PDB entry 2ZNQ | X-ray diffraction, 2.65 A resolution | chains A and B

# Chain A (and B)
Molecule: Peroxisome proliferator-activated receptor delta
Source organism: Homo sapiens
Notes: fragment: Ligand binding domain; chain B of this document is another copy of the same molecule, construct and numbering; everything in this record applies to it too
UniProt: Q03181 (PPARD_HUMAN); residues 206-477 here correspond to UniProt positions 170-441 (UniProt number = residue number - 36)
Amino-acid sequence (276 residues; numbered 202 to 477; the number before each row is that of its first residue):
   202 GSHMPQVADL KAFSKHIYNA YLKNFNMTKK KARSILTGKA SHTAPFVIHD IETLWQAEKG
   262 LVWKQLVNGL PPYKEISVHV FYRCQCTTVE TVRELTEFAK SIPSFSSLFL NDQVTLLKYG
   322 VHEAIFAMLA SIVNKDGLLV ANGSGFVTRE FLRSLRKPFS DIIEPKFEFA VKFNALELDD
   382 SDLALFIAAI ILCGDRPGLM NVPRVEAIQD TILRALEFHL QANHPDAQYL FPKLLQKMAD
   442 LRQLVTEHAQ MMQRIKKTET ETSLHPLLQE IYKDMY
Disordered / not traced: 202-209, 265-270 (chain B: 202-204, 240-244, 265-270, 476-477)
Differences from the reference sequence: expression tag (202-205)
Small-molecule neighbours:
  - 401 ((2S)-2-{3-[({[2-fluoro-4-(trifluoromethyl)phenyl]carbonyl}amino)methyl]-4-methoxybenzyl}butanoic acid): Ile249, Leu255, Trp264, Val281, Phe282, Arg284, Cys285, Gln286, Thr288, Thr289, His323, Phe327, Leu330, Leu339, Val341, Val348, Phe352, Leu353, Ile363, Ile364, Lys367, Phe368, His449, Met453, Leu469, Tyr473
  - heptyl beta-D-glucopyranoside (B7G), molecule 1: Val293, Thr297, Val315, Leu318, Lys319, Leu468, Glu471, Ile472, Lys474, Asp475
  - heptyl beta-D-glucopyranoside (B7G), molecule 2: Leu311, Asn312, Val315, Thr316
From the paper describing this entry:
  - binding site for 401: Leu339
  - specificity-determining residues: Leu339, Ile364 (proposed by the authors, not directly observed)
  - mutagenesis - V334M, L339M, I364M: decreased signaling in response to TIPP-204 (citing earlier work)

# Chain A / chain B interface
Residue-residue contacts (23; chain A residue first):
  Val290(A) with Phe310(B), hydrophobic
  Arg294(A) with Phe310(B)
  Ser307(A) with Lys301(B), hydrogen bond
  Ser308(A) with Arg294(B), hydrogen bond (backbone-side chain)
  Phe310(A) with Val290(B), hydrophobic; Arg294(B); Leu468(B), hydrophobic
  Leu311(A) with Gln314(B); Val315(B); Leu318(B), hydrophobic
  Asn312(A) with Val315(B)
  Gln314(A) with Leu311(B)
  Val315(A) with Leu311(B); Asn312(B); Val315(B), hydrophobic
  Leu318(A) with Leu311(B), hydrophobic
  Met401(A) with Pro467(B), hydrophobic; Leu468(B), hydrophobic
  Pro467(A) with Met401(B), hydrophobic
  Leu468(A) with Phe310(B), hydrophobic; Asn312(B); Met401(B)
  Glu471(A) with Gly399(B)
Interface residues without a listed pair, chain A (16 interface residues in all): Thr297, Lys301
Interface residues without a listed pair, chain B (15 interface residues in all): Val293, Glu471

# Overview
16 residues of chain A and 15 residues of chain B are in contact, with 2 hydrogen bonds. Among the polar pairs
are Ser307(A)-Lys301(B) and Ser308(A)-Arg294(B). From the paper: a binding site for 401 at Leu339(A); V334M,
L339M and I364M of chain A reduce signaling in response to TIPP-204.
Both chains are Peroxisome proliferator-activated receptor delta (Homo sapiens). Entry 2ZNQ (Human PPAR delta
ligand binding domain in complex with a synthetic agonist TIPP401) was determined by X-ray diffraction (same
publication as 2ZNN, 2ZNO and 2ZNP).
